Entry 4NWP (X-ray diffraction, 2.10 A resolution); this record covers chains C and E of the 8 polymer chains in the assembly.

== Chain C ==
Protein: Putative uncharacterized protein
Organism: Pyrococcus horikoshii
UniProt: O58404 (O58404_PYRHO); numbering as in UniProt (aligned over 1-172)
Chain sequence (172 residues; each row starts with the number of its first residue):
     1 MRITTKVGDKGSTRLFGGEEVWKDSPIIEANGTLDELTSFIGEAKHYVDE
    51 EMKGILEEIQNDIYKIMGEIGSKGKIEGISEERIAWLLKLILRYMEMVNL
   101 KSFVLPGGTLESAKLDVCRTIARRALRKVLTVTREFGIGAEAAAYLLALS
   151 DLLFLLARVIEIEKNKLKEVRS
Unresolved in the structure: 1-22, 100-102, 166-172
Construct notes: engineered mutation A85 (Lys in O58404), L88 (Glu in O58404), K89 (Gly in O58404), L92 (Ser in O58404), M95 (Glu in O58404), L126 (Glu in O58404), L130 (Ala in O58404), T133 (Leu in O58404), A140 (Lys in O58404), A143 (Leu in O58404), A144 (Val in O58404), L147 (Asn in O58404), A148 (Arg in O58404)

== Chain E ==
Protein: Uncharacterized protein
Organism: Pseudomonas aeruginosa
UniProt: Q9I2D8 (Q9I2D8_PSEAE); numbering as in UniProt (aligned over 1-123)
Chain sequence (131 residues; numbered 1 to 131; the number before each row is that of its first residue):
     1 MPHLVIEATANLRLETSPGELLEQANKALFASGQFGEADIKSRFVTLEAY
    51 RQGTAAVERAYLHACLSILDGRDIATRTLLGASLCAVLAEAVAGGGEEGV
   101 QVSVEVREMERLSYAKRVVARQRLEHHHHHH
Unresolved in the structure: 1, 120-131
Construct notes: engineered mutation K27 (Ala in Q9I2D8), I74 (Ala in Q9I2D8), T78 (Gln in Q9I2D8), L79 (Ala in Q9I2D8), A82 (Glu in Q9I2D8), A86 (Glu in Q9I2D8), E90 (Gly in Q9I2D8), L112 (Ala in Q9I2D8); expression tag (124-131)

== How chain C and chain E interact ==
Pairs across the interface (22; chain C residue first):
  I84(C) - L79(E)  hydrophobic
  I84(C) - A82(E)  hydrophobic
  A85(C) - A86(E)  hydrophobic
  L88(C) - S83(E)
  L92(C) - K27(E)
  L92(C) - A31(E)  hydrophobic
  M95(C) - F30(E)  hydrophobic
  M95(C) - A31(E)  hydrophobic
  L126(C) - A75(E)  hydrophobic
  L130(C) - D73(E)
  L130(C) - I74(E)  hydrophobic
  L130(C) - A75(E)  hydrophobic
  A140(C) - T78(E)
  E141(C) - T78(E)
  A143(C) - A75(E)  hydrophobic
  A144(C) - A75(E)
  A144(C) - T78(E)
  A144(C) - L79(E)
  L147(C) - T76(E)
  L147(C) - L79(E)  hydrophobic
  A148(C) - L79(E)  hydrophobic
  D151(C) - S32(E)
Other interface residues (no listed pair), chain C (17 interface residues in all): I91, T133, R134
Other interface residues (no listed pair), chain E (14 interface residues in all): A28

== Overview ==
The interface between chain C and chain E involves 17 residues on one side and 14 on the other.
Chain C is Putative uncharacterized protein (Pyrococcus horikoshii) and chain E is Uncharacterized protein
(Pseudomonas aeruginosa); the structure, Computationally Designed Two-Component Self-Assembling Tetrahedral
Cage, T33-21, Crystallized in Space Group R32, was determined by X-ray diffraction (same publication as 4NWN,
4NWO, 4NWQ and 4NWR).
